Entry 3ZS5 (X-ray diffraction, 1.60 A resolution); this record covers chain A.

Chain A:
Protein: Mitogen-activated protein kinase 14
Organism: Homo sapiens
Notes: EC 2.7.11.24
UniProtKB: Q16539 (MK14_HUMAN); numbering as in UniProt (aligned over 2-360)
Chain sequence (362 residues; numbered -1 to 360; the number before each row is that of its first residue; numbers below 1 keep their minus sign (Gly-1 is residue -1)):
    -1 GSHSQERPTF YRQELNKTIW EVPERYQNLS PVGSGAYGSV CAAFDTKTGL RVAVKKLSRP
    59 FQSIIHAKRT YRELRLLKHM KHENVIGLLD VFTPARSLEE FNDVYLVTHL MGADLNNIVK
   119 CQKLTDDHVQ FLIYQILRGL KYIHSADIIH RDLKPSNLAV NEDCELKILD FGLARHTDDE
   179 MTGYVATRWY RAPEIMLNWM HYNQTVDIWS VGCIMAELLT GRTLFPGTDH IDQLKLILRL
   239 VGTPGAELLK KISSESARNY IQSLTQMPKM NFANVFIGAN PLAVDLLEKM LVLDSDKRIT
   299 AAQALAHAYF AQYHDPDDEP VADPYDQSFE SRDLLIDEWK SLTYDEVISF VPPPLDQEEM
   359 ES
Unresolved in the structure: -1 to 0, 172-183, 353-360
Differences from the reference sequence: expression tag (-1 to 1)
Curated features (UniProtKB/Swiss-Prot):
  - motif: Thr180 to Tyr182 (TXY)
  - active site: Asp168 (Proton acceptor)
  - binding site (ATP): Val30 to Val38, Lys53
  - modified residue: Ser2 (N-acetylserine), Thr16 (Phosphothreonine), Lys53 (N6-acetyllysine), Lys152 (N6-acetyllysine), Thr180 (Phosphothreonine), Tyr182 (Phosphotyrosine), Thr263 (Phosphothreonine), Tyr323 (Phosphotyrosine)
  - natural variant: Ala51 (A51V: In a gastric adenocarcinoma sample), Pro322 (P322R: In a lung adenocarcinoma sample)
  - mutagenesis: Ala34 (A34V: Lowered kinase activity), Lys53 (K53R: Loss of kinase activity), Lys54 (K54R: Impairs MAP2K6/MKK6-dependent autophosphorylation), Tyr69 (Y69H: Lowered kinase activity), Asp168 (D168A: Loss of kinase activity), Thr175 (T175A: No effect on either the kinase activity or tyrosine phosphorylation), Asp176 (D176A: Emulation of the active state. Increase in activity; when associated with S-327 or L-327), Asp177 (D177A: Loss of kinase activity), Thr180 (T180E: Loss of kinase activity), Tyr182 (Y182F: Loss of kinase activity), Ala320 (A320T: Lowered kinase activity), Phe327 (F327L: Emulation of the active state. Increase in activity; when associated with A-176; F327S: Emulation of the active state. Increase in activity; when associated with A-176), 1 further mutagenesis entry in UniProt
Small-molecule neighbours: SB2 (4-[5-(4-fluoro-phenyl)-2-(4-methanesulfinyl-phenyl)-3H-imidazol-4-yl]-pyridine): Tyr35, Val38, Ala51, Lys53, Leu75, Ile84, Leu86, Leu104, Val105, Thr106, His107, Leu108, Met109, Phe169, Gly170, Leu171
Reported in the primary citation:
  - binding site for SB2: Tyr35, Lys53, Thr106, Phe169
  - conformationally variable residues: Phe169
  - specificity-determining residues: Gly110 (proposed by the authors, not directly observed)

Summary:
Chain A binds compound SB2. From UniProt: active-site residue Asp168, 10 ATP-binding residues and 13
mutagenesis sites. From the paper: a binding site for SB2 at Tyr35, Lys53 and Thr106 among others; the
specificity determinant Gly110.
Chain A is Mitogen-activated protein kinase 14 (Homo sapiens); the structure, Structural basis for kinase
selectivity of three clinical p38alpha inhibitors, was determined by X-ray diffraction, deposited together
with 3ZSG, 3ZSH and 3ZSI.
